PDB entry 9BIS | electron microscopy, 3.20 A resolution | chains A and B

[Chain A]
Protein: Solute carrier family 15 member 2
Source organism: Rattus norvegicus
UniProtKB: Q63424 (S15A2_RAT); residue numbers follow UniProt; this construct covers 1-729
Amino-acid sequence (738 residues; row label = number of the first residue in the row):
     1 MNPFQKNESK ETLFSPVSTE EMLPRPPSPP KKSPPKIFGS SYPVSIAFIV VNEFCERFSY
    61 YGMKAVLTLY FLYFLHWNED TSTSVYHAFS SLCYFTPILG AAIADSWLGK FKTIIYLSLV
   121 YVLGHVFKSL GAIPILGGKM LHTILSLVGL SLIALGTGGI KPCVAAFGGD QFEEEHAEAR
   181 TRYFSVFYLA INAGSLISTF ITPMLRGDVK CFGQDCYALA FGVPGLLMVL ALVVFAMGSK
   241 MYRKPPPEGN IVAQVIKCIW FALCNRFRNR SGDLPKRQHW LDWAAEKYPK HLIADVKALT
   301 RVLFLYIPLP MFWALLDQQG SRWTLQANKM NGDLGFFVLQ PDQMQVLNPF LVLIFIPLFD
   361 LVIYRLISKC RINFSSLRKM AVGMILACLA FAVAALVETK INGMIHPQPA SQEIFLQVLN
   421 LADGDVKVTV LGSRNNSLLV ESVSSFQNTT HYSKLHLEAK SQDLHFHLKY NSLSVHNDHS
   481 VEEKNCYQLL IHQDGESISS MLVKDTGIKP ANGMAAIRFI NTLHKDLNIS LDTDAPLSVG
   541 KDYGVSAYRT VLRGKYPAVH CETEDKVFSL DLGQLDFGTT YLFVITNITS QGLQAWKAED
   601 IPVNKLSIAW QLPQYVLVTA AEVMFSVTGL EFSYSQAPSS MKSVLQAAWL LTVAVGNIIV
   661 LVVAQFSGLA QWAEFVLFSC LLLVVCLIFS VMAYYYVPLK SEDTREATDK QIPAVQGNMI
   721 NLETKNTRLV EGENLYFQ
Disordered / not traced: 1-37, 408-598, 701-738
Cystine bridges: Cys211-Cys216
Differences from the reference sequence: expression tag (730-738)
Small-molecule neighbours: AMOXICILLIN, bound form (AXL; 2-{1-[2-amino-2-(4-hydroxy-phenyl)-acetylamino]-2-oxo-ethyl}-5,5-dimethyl-thiazolidine-4-carboxylic acid): Arg57, Tyr61, Tyr94, Lys161, Tyr188, Asn192, Ser195, Leu316, Glu622, Leu650, Val653
Swiss-Prot annotation at these positions:
  - modified residue: Ser9 (Phosphoserine), Thr12 (Phosphothreonine), Ser28 (Phosphoserine)
  - glycosylation (N-linked (GlcNAc...) asparagine): Asn435, Asn448, Asn528, Asn587
  - mutagenesis: Asp170 (D170A: Loss of transporter activity, at least for di-alanine. No effect on plasma membrane location), Lys642 (K642A: Loss of transporter activity, at least for di-alanine. No effect on plasma membrane location)
What the authors report for this chain:
  - binding site for AMOXICILLIN, bound form: Arg57, Tyr61, Tyr94, Lys161, Asn192, Glu622, Val653
  - contacts within the chain: Glu56-Arg57

[Chain B]
Protein: nanobody
Source organism: Lama glama
Notes: antibody fragment or engineered binder
Amino-acid sequence (131 residues; numbered -2 to 128; the number before each row is that of its first residue; numbers below 1 keep their minus sign (Gly-2 is residue -2)):
    -2 GPSQVQLVES GGGLVQPGGS LRLLCVASGR PFNDYDMGWF RQAPGKEREF VASISWSGRV
    58 TDYSDSMKGR CTVSRDNAKG TMFLQMSNLV PRDTAVYYCA AARRRWTFKA TNTEEFYETW
   118 GQGTQVTVSS A
Disordered / not traced: -2 to 2, 126-128
Cystine bridges: Cys22-Cys96

[How chain A and chain B interact]
Residue-residue contacts (24):
  Leu72(A) with Val57(B), hydrophobic
  Tyr73(A) with Thr58(B)
  His76(A) with Asp59(B), salt bridge; Lys106(B); Ala107(B); Thr108(B), hydrogen bond (backbone-backbone); Asn109(B)
  Trp77(A) with Phe105(B), hydrogen bond (side chain-backbone)
  Asn78(A) with Asp33(B), hydrogen bond; Arg102(B), hydrogen bond (side chain-backbone); Phe113(B)
  Glu79(A) with Ser52(B), hydrogen bond; Trp53(B), hydrogen bond; Ser54(B); Arg56(B), salt bridge; Val57(B)
  Asp80(A) with Trp53(B), hydrogen bond; Arg101(B), salt bridge; Arg102(B); Trp103(B)
  Thr81(A) with Arg102(B); Trp103(B); Thr104(B), hydrogen bond (side chain-backbone)
  Ser84(A) with Trp103(B), hydrogen bond
Other interface residues (no listed pair), chain A (12 interface residues in all): Leu75, Lys139, Thr143

[In short]
The interface between chain A and chain B involves 12 residues on one side and 18 on the other; the contacts
include 9 hydrogen bonds and 3 salt bridges. Among the polar pairs are His76(A)-Asp59(B), Glu79(A)-Arg56(B)
and Asp80(A)-Arg101(B). From the paper: a binding site for AMOXICILLIN, bound form at Arg57(A), Tyr61(A) and
Tyr94(A) among others; contacts within the chain involving Glu56(A) and Arg57(A).
Chain A is Solute carrier family 15 member 2 (Rattus norvegicus) and chain B is nanobody (Lama glama); the
structure, Cryo-EM structure of the mammalian peptide transporter PepT2 bound to amoxicillin, was determined
by electron microscopy, deposited together with 9BIR, 9BIT and 9BIU.
